1IUC - chain A; structure by X-ray diffraction, 2.24 A resolution.

== Chain A ==
Molecule: Fucose-specific lectin
Source organism: Aleuria aurantia
UniProt: P18891 (LECF_ALEAU); numbering as in UniProt (aligned over 1-312)
Amino-acid sequence (312 residues; each row starts with the number of its first residue):
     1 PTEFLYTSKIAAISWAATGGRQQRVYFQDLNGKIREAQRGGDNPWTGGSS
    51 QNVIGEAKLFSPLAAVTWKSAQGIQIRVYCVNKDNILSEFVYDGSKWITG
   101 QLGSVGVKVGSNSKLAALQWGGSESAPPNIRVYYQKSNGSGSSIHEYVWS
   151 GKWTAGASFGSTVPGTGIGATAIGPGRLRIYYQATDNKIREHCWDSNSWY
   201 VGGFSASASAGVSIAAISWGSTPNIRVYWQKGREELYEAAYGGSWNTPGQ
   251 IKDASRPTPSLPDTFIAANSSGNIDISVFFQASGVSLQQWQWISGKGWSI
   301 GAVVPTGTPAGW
Residues lining bound ligands:
  - alpha-L-fucopyranose (FUC): Ile173, Arg177, Arg179, Tyr181, Glu191, Cys193, Tyr200, Gly202, Gly203, Phe204, Ile225, Tyr241, Trp245
  - beta-L-fucopyranose (FUL), molecule 1: Trp15, Arg24, Tyr26, Glu36, Ile74, Ile76, Tyr92, Trp97
  - beta-L-fucopyranose (FUL), molecule 2: Trp68, Arg77, Tyr79, Glu89, Val91, Gly100, Gln101, Leu102, Pro128, Ile130, Trp149, Trp153

== In short ==
Ligands of chain A: beta-L-fucopyranose and alpha-L-fucopyranose.
Chain A is Fucose-specific lectin (Aleuria aurantia); the structure, Fucose-specific lectin from Aleuria
aurantia with three ligands, was determined by X-ray diffraction (same publication as 1IUB).
